8YFR - chains A and F of the 14 polymer chains in the assembly; structure by electron microscopy, 3.40 A resolution.

# Chain A
Name: DNA-directed RNA polymerase subunit
Organism: Komagataella phaffii
Notes: EC 2.7.7.6
Reference sequence: C4R4Y0 (C4R4Y0_KOMPG); residues 1-1743 here = UniProt positions 1-1743
Chain sequence (1743 residues; numbered 1 to 1743; the number before each row is that of its first residue):
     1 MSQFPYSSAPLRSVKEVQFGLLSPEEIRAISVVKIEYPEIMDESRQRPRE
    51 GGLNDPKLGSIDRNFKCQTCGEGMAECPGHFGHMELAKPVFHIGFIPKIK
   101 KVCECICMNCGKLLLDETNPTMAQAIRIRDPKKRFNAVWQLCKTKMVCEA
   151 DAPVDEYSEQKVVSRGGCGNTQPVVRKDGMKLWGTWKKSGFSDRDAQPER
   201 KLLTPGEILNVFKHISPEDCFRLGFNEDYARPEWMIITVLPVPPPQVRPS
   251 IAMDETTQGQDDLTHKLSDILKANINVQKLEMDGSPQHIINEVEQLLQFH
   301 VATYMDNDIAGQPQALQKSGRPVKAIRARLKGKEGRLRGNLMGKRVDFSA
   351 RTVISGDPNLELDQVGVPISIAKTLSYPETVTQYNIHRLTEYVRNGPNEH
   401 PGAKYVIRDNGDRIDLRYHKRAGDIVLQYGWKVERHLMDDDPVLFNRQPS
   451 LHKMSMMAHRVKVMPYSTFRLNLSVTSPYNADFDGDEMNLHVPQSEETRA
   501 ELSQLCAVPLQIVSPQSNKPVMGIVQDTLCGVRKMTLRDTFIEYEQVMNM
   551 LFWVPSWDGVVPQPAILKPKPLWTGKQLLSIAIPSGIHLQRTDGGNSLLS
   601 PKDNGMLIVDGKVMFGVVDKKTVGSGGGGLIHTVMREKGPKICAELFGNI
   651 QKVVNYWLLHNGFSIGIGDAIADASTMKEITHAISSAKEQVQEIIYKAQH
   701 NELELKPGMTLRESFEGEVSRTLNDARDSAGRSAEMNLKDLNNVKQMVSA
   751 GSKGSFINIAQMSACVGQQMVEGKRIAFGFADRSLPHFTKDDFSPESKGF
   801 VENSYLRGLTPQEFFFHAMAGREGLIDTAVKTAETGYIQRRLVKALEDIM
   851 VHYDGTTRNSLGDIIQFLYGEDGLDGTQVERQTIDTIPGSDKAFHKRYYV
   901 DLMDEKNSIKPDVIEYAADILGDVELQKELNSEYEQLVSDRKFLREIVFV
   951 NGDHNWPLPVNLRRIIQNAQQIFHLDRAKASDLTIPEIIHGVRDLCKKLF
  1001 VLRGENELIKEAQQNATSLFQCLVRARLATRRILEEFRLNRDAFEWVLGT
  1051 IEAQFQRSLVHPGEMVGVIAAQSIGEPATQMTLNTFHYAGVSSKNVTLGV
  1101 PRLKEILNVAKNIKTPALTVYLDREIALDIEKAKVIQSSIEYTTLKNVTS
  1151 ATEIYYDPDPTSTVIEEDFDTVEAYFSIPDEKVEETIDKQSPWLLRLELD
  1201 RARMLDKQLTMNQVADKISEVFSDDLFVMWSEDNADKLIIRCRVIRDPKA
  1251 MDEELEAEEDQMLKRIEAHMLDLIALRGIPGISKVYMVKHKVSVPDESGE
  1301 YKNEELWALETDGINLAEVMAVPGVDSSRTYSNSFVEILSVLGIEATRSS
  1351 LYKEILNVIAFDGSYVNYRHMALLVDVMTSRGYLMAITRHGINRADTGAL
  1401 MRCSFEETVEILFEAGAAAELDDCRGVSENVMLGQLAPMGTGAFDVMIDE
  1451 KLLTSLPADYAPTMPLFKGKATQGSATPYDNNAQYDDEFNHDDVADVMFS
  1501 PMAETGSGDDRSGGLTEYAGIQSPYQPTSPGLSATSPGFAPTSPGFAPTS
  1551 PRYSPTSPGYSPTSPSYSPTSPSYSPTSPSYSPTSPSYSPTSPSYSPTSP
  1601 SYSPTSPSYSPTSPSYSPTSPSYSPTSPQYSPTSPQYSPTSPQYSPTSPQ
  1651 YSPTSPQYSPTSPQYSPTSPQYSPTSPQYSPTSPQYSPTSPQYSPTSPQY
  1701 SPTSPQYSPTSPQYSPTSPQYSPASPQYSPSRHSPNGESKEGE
Unresolved in the structure: 1, 150-167, 187-199, 1082-1094, 1178-1189, 1246-1257, 1390-1396, 1461-1743
Ion coordination: Zn2+ site 1: C67, C70, C77, H80; Zn2+ site 2: C107, C110, C148, C168; Mg2+: D482, D484, D486

# Chain F
Name: RNA polymerase subunit ABC23, common to RNA polymerases I, II, and III
Organism: Komagataella phaffii
Reference sequence: C4R1V1 (C4R1V1_KOMPG); numbering as in UniProt (aligned over 1-155)
Chain sequence (155 residues; row label = number of the first residue in the row):
     1 MSEDEAFNEQTENFENFEDEHFSDDNFEDRSTQPEDYAVGVTADGRQIIN
    51 GDGIQEVNGTIKAHRKRSNKELAILKEERTTTPYLTKYERARILGTRALQ
   101 ISMNAPVLVDIEGETDPLQIAMKELSQRKIPLVIRRYLPDGSYEDWGCDE
   151 LIVDN
Unresolved in the structure: 1-70, 155

# How chain A and chain F interact
Pairs across the interface (59):
  T380(A) - S102(F)
  T382(A) - S102(F)
  Y384(A) - V107(F)
  Y384(A) - T115(F)
  E496(A) - A98(F)
  E497(A) - G95(F)
  E497(A) - L99(F)
  R499(A) - D116(F)  salt bridge
  A500(A) - G95(F)
  S503(A) - L118(F)
  Q504(A) - A91(F)
  Q504(A) - L94(F)
  L505(A) - Y88(F)  hydrophobic
  H852(A) - P139(F)
  Y853(A) - E89(F)  hydrogen bond
  Y853(A) - R136(F)
  D854(A) - P139(F)
  R858(A) - P139(F)
  R1003(A) - T80(F)
  R1003(A) - T81(F)
  R1003(A) - P83(F)
  Q1056(A) - Y84(F)
  R1057(A) - D154(F)
  H1061(A) - T86(F)
  H1061(A) - K87(F)  hydrogen bond (side chain-backbone)
  P1062(A) - T86(F)
  P1062(A) - Y88(F)
  E1064(A) - K87(F)  salt bridge
  E1064(A) - Y88(F)  hydrogen bond
  L1436(A) - R92(F)
  G1440(A) - Y88(F)
  T1441(A) - Y88(F)
  T1441(A) - R92(F)  hydrogen bond (backbone-side chain)
  G1442(A) - R92(F)
  F1444(A) - Y88(F)
  F1444(A) - E89(F)
  F1444(A) - R92(F)  hydrogen bond (backbone-side chain)
  F1444(A) - I134(F)  hydrophobic
  F1444(A) - R135(F)
  D1445(A) - V133(F)
  D1445(A) - I134(F)
  D1445(A) - R135(F)  hydrogen bond (backbone-backbone)
  D1445(A) - Y137(F)  hydrogen bond
  V1446(A) - I93(F)  hydrophobic
  V1446(A) - L132(F)  hydrophobic
  V1446(A) - V133(F)
  M1447(A) - L132(F)
  M1447(A) - V133(F)  hydrogen bond (backbone-backbone)
  M1447(A) - R135(F)
  I1448(A) - P131(F)
  I1448(A) - L132(F)  hydrophobic
  D1449(A) - P131(F)  hydrogen bond (backbone-backbone)
  D1449(A) - L132(F)
  D1449(A) - V133(F)
  L1452(A) - I130(F)
  L1452(A) - P131(F)  hydrophobic
  L1456(A) - L108(F)  hydrophobic
  Y1460(A) - P106(F)  hydrophobic
  Y1460(A) - V107(F)
Also at the interface, not in a pair above, chain A (38 interface residues in all): R388, G1004, G1063, A1443, L1453
Also at the interface, not in a pair above, chain F (38 interface residues in all): T82, R90, I111, P117, L138, D149

# In short
Chain A and chain F each contribute 38 residues to their interface, with 9 hydrogen bonds and 2 salt bridges.
Polar contacts include R499(A)-D116(F), E1064(A)-K87(F) and Y853(A)-E89(F). C67(A), C70(A), C77(A) and H80(A)
coordinate Zn2+ site 1.
Chain A is DNA-directed RNA polymerase subunit and chain F is RNA polymerase subunit ABC23, common to RNA
polymerases I, II, and III, both from Komagataella phaffii; the structure, Cryo EM structure of Komagataella
phaffii Rat1-Rai1 complex bound within the RNAPII cleft, was determined by electron microscopy, deposited
together with 8YF5, 8YFE and 8YFQ.
